1CD3 - chains 4 and F of the 7 polymer chains in the assembly; structure by X-ray diffraction, 3.50 A resolution.

== Chain 4 ==
Protein: Protein (scaffolding protein gpd)
Organism: Enterobacteria phage phiX174
UniProt: P69486 (VGD_BPPHX); aligned to UniProt positions 1-152 over residues 1-152 (the alignment contains insertions or deletions, so no single offset holds)
Amino-acid sequence (152 residues; numbered 1 to 152; the number before each row is that of its first residue):
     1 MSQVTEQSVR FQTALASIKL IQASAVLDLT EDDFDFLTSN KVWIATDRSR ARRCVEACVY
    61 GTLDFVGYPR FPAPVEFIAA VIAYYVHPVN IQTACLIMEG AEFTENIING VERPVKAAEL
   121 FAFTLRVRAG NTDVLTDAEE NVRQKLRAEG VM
Not modelled in the structure: 1-6

== Chain F ==
Protein: Protein (capsid protein gpf)
Organism: Enterobacteria phage phiX174
UniProt: P03641 (VGF_BPPHX); residues 1-426 here = UniProt positions 1-426
Amino-acid sequence (426 residues; each row starts with the number of its first residue):
     1 SNIQTGAERM PHDLSHLGFL AGQIGRLITI STTPVIAGDS FEMDAVGALR LSPLRRGLAI
    61 DSTVDIFTFY VPHRHVYGEQ WIKFMKDGVN ATPLPTVNTT GYIDHAAFLG TINPDTNKIP
   121 KHLFQGYLNI YNNYFKAPWM PDRTEANPNE LNQDDARFGF RCCHLKNIWT APLPPETELS
   181 RQMTTSTTSI DIMGLQAAYA NLHTDQERDY FMQRYRDVIS SFGGKTSYDA DNRPLLVMRS
   241 NLWASGYDVD GTDQTSLGQF SGRVQQTYKH SVPRFFVPEH GTMFTLALVR FPPTATKEIQ
   301 YLNAKGALTY TDIAGDPVLY GNLPPREISM KDVFRSGDSS KKFKIAEGQW YRYAPSYVSP
   361 AYHLLEGFPF IQEPPSGDLQ ERVLIRHHDY DQCFQSVQLL QWNSQVKFNV TVYRNLPTTR
   421 DSIMTS
Sequence notes: conflict Arg216 (His in P03641)

== How chain 4 and chain F interact ==
Pairs across the interface (5; chain 4 residue first):
  Asp133(4) with Lys118(F)
  Asp137(4) with Lys118(F), salt bridge
  Asn141(4) with Pro93(F)
  Lys145(4) with Asn90(F)
  Ala148(4) with Val89(F), hydrophobic
Other interface residues (no listed pair), chain 4 (6 interface residues in all): Glu149
Other interface residues (no listed pair), chain F (6 interface residues in all): Ala91, Thr116

== Overview ==
Chain 4 and chain F each contribute 6 residues to their interface, with 1 salt bridge. The salt-bridged pair
is Asp137(4)-Lys118(F).
Chain 4 is Protein (scaffolding protein gpd) and chain F is Protein (capsid protein gpf), both from
Enterobacteria phage phiX174; the structure, Procapsid of bacteriophage PHIX174, was determined by X-ray
diffraction.
